3DA4 - chain A; structure by X-ray diffraction, 1.70 A resolution.

== Chain A ==
Protein: Colicin-M
From: Escherichia coli
Reference sequence: P05820 (CEAM_ECOLX); numbering as in UniProt (aligned over 1-271)
Amino-acid sequence (279 residues; numbered 1 to 279; the number before each row is that of its first residue):
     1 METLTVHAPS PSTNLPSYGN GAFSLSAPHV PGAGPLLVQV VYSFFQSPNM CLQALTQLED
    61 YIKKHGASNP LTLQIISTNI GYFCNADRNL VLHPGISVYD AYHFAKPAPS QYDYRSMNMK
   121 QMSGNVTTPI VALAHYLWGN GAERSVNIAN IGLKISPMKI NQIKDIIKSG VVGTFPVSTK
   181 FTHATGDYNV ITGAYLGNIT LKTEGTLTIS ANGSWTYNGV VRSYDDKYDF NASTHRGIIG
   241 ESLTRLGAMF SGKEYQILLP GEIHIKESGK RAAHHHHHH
Not modelled in the structure: 1, 272-279
Differences from the reference sequence: expression tag (272-279)
Curated features (UniProtKB/Swiss-Prot):
  - motif: Glu-2 to Pro-9 (TonB box)
What the authors report for this chain:
  - binding site for nitrate ion: Arg-88, Lys-120, Gln-121, Ser-145
  - conformationally variable residues (loop rearrangement): Pro-28 to Val-38

== Overview ==
The paper reports a binding site for nitrate ion at Arg-88, Lys-120 and Gln-121 among others; conformational
variability at Pro-28.
Chain A is Colicin-M (Escherichia coli); the structure, Crystal Structure of Colicin M, a Novel Phosphatase
Specifically Imported by Escherichia Coli, was determined by X-ray diffraction together with 3DA3 from the
same study.
